Entry 4HPD (X-ray diffraction, 1.30 A resolution); this record covers chain A.

Chain A:
Name: Nitrophorin-4
From: Rhodnius prolixus
UniProtKB: Q94734 (NP4_RHOPR); residues 1-184 here correspond to UniProt positions 22-205 (UniProt number = residue number + 21)
Amino-acid sequence (184 residues; numbered 1 to 184; the number before each row is that of its first residue):
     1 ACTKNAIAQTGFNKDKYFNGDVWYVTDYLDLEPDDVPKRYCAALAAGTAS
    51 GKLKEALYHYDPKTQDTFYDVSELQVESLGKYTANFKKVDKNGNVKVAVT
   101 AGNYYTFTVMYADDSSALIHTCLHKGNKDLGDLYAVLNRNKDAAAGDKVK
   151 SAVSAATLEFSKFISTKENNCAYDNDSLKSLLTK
Disulfide bonds: Cys-2/Cys-122, Cys-41/Cys-171
Bound ions: heme Fe: His-59 (together with 2-amino-4-mercapto-butyric acid)
Ligand contacts:
  - 2-amino-4-mercapto-butyric acid (HCS): Asp-30, His-59, Leu-123, Leu-130, Gly-131, Leu-133
  - heme (HEM): Val-25, Tyr-28, Lys-38, Tyr-40, Ala-42, Leu-44, Glu-55, Leu-57, His-59, Phe-68, Asp-70, Phe-86, Lys-88, Tyr-105, Phe-107, Ile-119, Thr-121, Leu-123, Lys-125, Lys-128, Leu-133, Thr-166
Swiss-Prot annotation at these positions:
  - binding site (heme): His-59

Summary:
Ligands of chain A: heme and 2-amino-4-mercapto-butyric acid. From UniProt: heme-binding residue His-59.
Chain A is Nitrophorin-4 (Rhodnius prolixus); the structure, Crystal structure of Nitrophorin 4 from Rhodnius
prolixus Complexed with homocysteine at pH 7.4, was determined by X-ray diffraction (same publication as 4HPA,
4HPB and 4HPC).
